Entry 8PFH (X-ray diffraction, 3.24 A resolution); this record covers chains C and D of the 4 polymer chains in the assembly.

[Chain C]
Molecule: CDC12 isoform 1
Organism: Saccharomyces cerevisiae
Reference sequence: A0A6A5PZQ6 (A0A6A5PZQ6_YEASX); residues 1-314 here = UniProt positions 1-314
Chain sequence (330 residues; numbered -15 to 314; the number before each row is that of its first residue; numbers below 1 keep their minus sign (Met-15 is residue -15)):
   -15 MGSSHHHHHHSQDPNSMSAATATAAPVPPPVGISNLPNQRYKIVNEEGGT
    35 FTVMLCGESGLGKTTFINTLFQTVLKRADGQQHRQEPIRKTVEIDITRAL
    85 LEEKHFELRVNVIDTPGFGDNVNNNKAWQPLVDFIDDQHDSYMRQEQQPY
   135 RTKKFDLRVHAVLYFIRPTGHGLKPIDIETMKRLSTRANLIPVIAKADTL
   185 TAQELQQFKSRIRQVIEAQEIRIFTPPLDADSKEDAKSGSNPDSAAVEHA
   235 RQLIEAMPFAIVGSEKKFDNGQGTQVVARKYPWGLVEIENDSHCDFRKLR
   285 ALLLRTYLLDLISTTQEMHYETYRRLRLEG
Disordered / not traced: -15 to 11, 62, 65-66, 215-224, 314
Differences from the reference sequence: initiating methionine (-15); expression tag (-14 to 0)
Ligand contacts:
  - GDP (guanosine-5'-diphosphate), molecule 1: Glu42, Ser43, Gly44, Leu45, Gly46, Lys47, Thr48, Thr49, Arg68, Lys180, Asp182, Thr183, Ile245, Val246, Gly247, Arg263, Tyr265
  - GDP, molecule 2: Thr153, Gly154, His155, Thr183, Leu184, Glu188
Reported in the primary citation:
  - binding site for GDP: His155

[Chain D]
Molecule: SHS1 isoform 1
Organism: Saccharomyces cerevisiae
Reference sequence: A0A8H8UM78 (A0A8H8UM78_YEASX); numbering as in UniProt (aligned over 21-339)
Chain sequence (320 residues; row label = number of the first residue in the row):
    20 MGITYTMLLCGPAGTGKTAFANNLLETKIFPHKYQYGKSNASISSNPEVK
    70 VIAPTKVVSFNSKNGIPSYVSEFDPMRANLEPGITITSTSLELGGNKDQG
   120 KPEMNEDDTVFFNLIMTHGIGENLDDSLCSEEVMSYLEQQFDIVLAEETR
   170 IKRNPRFEDTRVHVALYFIEPTGHGLREVDVELMKSISKYTNVLPIITRA
   220 DSFTKEELTQFRKNIMFDVERYNVPIYKFEVDPEDDDLESMEENQALASL
   270 QPFAIITSDTRDSEGRYVREYPWGIISIDDDKISDLKVLKNVLFGSHLQE
   320 FKDTTQNLLYENYRSEKLSS
Disordered / not traced: 20-21, 82-91, 114-125, 250-254
Differences from the reference sequence: initiating methionine (20)
Ligand contacts:
  - GDP (guanosine-5'-diphosphate), molecule 1: Pro31, Ala32, Gly33, Thr34, Gly35, Lys36, Thr37, Ala38, His51, Lys52, Met135, Arg218, Asp220, Ser221, Ile274, Ile275, Thr276, Arg288, Tyr290
  - GDP, molecule 2: Thr191, His193, Ser221, Phe222, Glu226
Reported in the primary citation:
  - binding site for GDP: Lys36, His51, Lys52, His193

[How chain C and chain D interact]
Contacting residue pairs (80; chain C residue first):
  Glu42(C) with Arg196(D), salt bridge
  Ser43(C) with Thr191(D); His193(D), hydrogen bond; Arg196(D), hydrogen bond (backbone-side chain)
  Gly44(C) with Thr191(D); His193(D)
  Arg68(C) with His193(D), hydrogen bond
  Gln69(C) with Arg240(D), hydrogen bond (backbone-side chain)
  Glu70(C) with Arg240(D), hydrogen bond (backbone-side chain); Tyr241(D)
  Ile72(C) with Leu195(D); Arg196(D); Glu197(D); Tyr241(D), hydrogen bond (backbone-side chain)
  Arg73(C) with Glu197(D), salt bridge
  Gly103(C) with Arg196(D)
  Asp104(C) with Arg196(D)
  Asn105(C) with Glu197(D)
  Val106(C) with Leu143(D); Asp144(D); Asp145(D), hydrogen bond (backbone-backbone); Ser146(D); Glu197(D), hydrogen bond (backbone-side chain); Glu201(D)
  Asn107(C) with Leu143(D); Asp144(D)
  Asn108(C) with Leu143(D), hydrogen bond (backbone-backbone)
  Asn109(C) with Leu143(D)
  Trp112(C) with Leu143(D), hydrophobic
  Arg151(C) with Glu189(D), salt bridge; Pro190(D), hydrogen bond (side chain-backbone); Thr191(D); Arg196(D)
  Pro152(C) with Arg218(D), hydrogen bond (backbone-side chain)
  Thr153(C) with Ala32(D); Gly33(D); Arg218(D), hydrogen bond (backbone-side chain)
  His155(C) with Lys52(D); Tyr53(D)
  Lys158(C) with Gly140(D)
  Pro159(C) with Asn98(D); Glu141(D)
  Ile160(C) with Leu143(D), hydrophobic
  Ile162(C) with Asn98(D)
  Lys180(C) with Pro190(D), hydrogen bond (side chain-backbone); Thr191(D), hydrogen bond (side chain-backbone)
  Asp182(C) with Tyr290(D); Trp292(D)
  Thr183(C) with Arg218(D); Ser221(D), hydrogen bond; Arg288(D); Tyr290(D), hydrogen bond (backbone-side chain)
  Leu184(C) with Tyr290(D)
  Thr185(C) with Arg288(D); Glu289(D); Tyr290(D)
  Glu188(C) with Arg288(D), salt bridge
  Gln191(C) with Gln54(D)
  Gln198(C) with Phe92(D)
  Val199(C) with Phe92(D), hydrophobic
  Ala202(C) with Pro94(D), hydrophobic; Met95(D), hydrophobic
  Gln203(C) with Ala97(D); Asn98(D)
  Arg263(C) with Ser221(D); Glu226(D), salt bridge
  Lys264(C) with Thr223(D), hydrogen bond (backbone-side chain)
  Tyr265(C) with Asp220(D); Ser221(D); Phe222(D); Thr223(D)
  Trp267(C) with Asp220(D); Trp292(D); Gly293(D); Ile295(D); Ile302(D), hydrophobic
  Gly268(C) with Trp292(D)
  Leu269(C) with Trp292(D)
  Val270(C) with Trp292(D)
  His277(C) with Trp292(D)
Interface residues without a listed pair, chain C (47 interface residues in all): Pro71, Leu157, Ala186, Arg195
Interface residues without a listed pair, chain D (47 interface residues in all): His51, Leu99, Glu100, Asn142, Val198, Phe236, Pro291, Ile294

[Overview]
The chain C/chain D interface involves 47 residues from each chain; the contacts include 17 hydrogen bonds and
5 salt bridges. Among the polar pairs are Glu42(C)-Arg196(D), Arg73(C)-Glu197(D) and Arg151(C)-Glu189(D). GDP
is bound between chain C and chain D. From the paper: a binding site for GDP at His155(C) and Lys36(D) among
others.
Chain C is CDC12 isoform 1 and chain D is SHS1 isoform 1, both from Saccharomyces cerevisiae; the structure,
Crystal structure of the yeast septin complex Shs1-Cdc12-Cdc3-Cdc10, was determined by X-ray diffraction.
